Entry 9EX1 (X-ray diffraction, 1.78 A resolution); this record covers chain A.

# Chain A
Molecule: Lysozyme C
Source organism: Gallus gallus
Notes: EC 3.2.1.17
UniProt: P00698 (LYSC_CHICK); residues 1-129 here correspond to UniProt positions 19-147 (UniProt number = residue number + 18)
Chain sequence (129 residues; each row starts with the number of its first residue):
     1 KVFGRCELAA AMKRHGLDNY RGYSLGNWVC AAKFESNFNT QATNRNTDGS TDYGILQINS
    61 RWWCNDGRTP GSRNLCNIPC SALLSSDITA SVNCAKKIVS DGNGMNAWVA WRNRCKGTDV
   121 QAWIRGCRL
Disulfides: Cys-6/Cys-127, Cys-30/Cys-115, Cys-64/Cys-80, Cys-76/Cys-94
Curated features (UniProtKB/Swiss-Prot):
  - active site: Glu-35, Asp-52
  - binding site (substrate): Asp-101

# In short
UniProt lists active-site residues Glu-35 and Asp-52 and substrate-binding residue Asp-101.
Chain A is Lysozyme C (Gallus gallus); the structure, X-ray structure of a polyoxidovanadate/lysozyme adduct
obtained when the protein is treated with [VIVO(acac)2] in 1.1 ..., was determined by X-ray diffraction
together with 9EX0 and 9EX2 from the same study.
